PDB entry 3PCF | X-ray diffraction, 2.15 A resolution | chains M and Q of the 12 polymer chains in the assembly

# Chain M (and Q)
Molecule: Protocatechuate 3,4-dioxygenase beta chain
From: Pseudomonas putida
Notes: EC 1.13.11.3; chain Q of this document is another copy of the same molecule, construct and numbering; everything in this record applies to it too
Reference sequence: P00437 (PCXB_PSEPU); residues 301-538 here correspond to UniProt positions 2-239 (UniProt number = residue number - 299)
Sequence (238 residues; numbered 301 to 538; the number before each row is that of its first residue):
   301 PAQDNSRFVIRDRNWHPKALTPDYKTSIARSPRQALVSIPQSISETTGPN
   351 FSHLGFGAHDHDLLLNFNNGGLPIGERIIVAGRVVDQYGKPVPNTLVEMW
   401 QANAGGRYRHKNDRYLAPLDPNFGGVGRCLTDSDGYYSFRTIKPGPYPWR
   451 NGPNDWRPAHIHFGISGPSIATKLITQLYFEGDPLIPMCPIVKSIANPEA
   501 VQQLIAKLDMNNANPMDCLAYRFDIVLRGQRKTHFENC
Not modelled in the structure: 368-370, 537-538
Modified residues: Cys-429 (s,S-(2-hydroxyethyl)thiocysteine; CME)
Metal / ion sites: Fe ion: Tyr-408, Tyr-447, His-460, His-462 (together with 3-fluoro-4-hydroxybenzoic acid)
Residues lining bound ligands:
  - 3-fluoro-4-hydroxybenzoic acid (FHB), molecule 1: Leu-320, Pro-332, Arg-333
  - 3-fluoro-4-hydroxybenzoic acid (FHB), molecule 2: Leu-320, Pro-322, Ile-328, Arg-333
  - 3-fluoro-4-hydroxybenzoic acid (FHB), molecule 3: Tyr-324, Thr-326, Tyr-408, Tyr-447, Trp-449, Arg-457, His-460, His-462, Gln-477, Ile-491

# Interface between chain M and chain Q
Contacting residue pairs (15):
  His-361(M) with Phe-535(Q)
  Asp-362(M) with Phe-535(Q)
  Ile-379(M) with His-534(Q); Phe-535(Q), hydrophobic
  Ser-438(M) with Phe-535(Q)
  Arg-440(M) with Phe-535(Q)
  Asn-511(M) with Val-309(Q); Tyr-388(Q); Arg-531(Q), hydrogen bond (backbone-side chain)
  Asn-512(M) with Arg-531(Q); His-534(Q), hydrogen bond (backbone-side chain)
  Ala-513(M) with Arg-531(Q), hydrogen bond (backbone-side chain)
  Asn-514(M) with Arg-531(Q), hydrogen bond; His-534(Q), hydrogen bond (side chain-backbone); Phe-535(Q)
Also at the interface, not in a pair above, chain M (11 interface residues in all): Phe-439, Asp-517
Also at the interface, not in a pair above, chain Q (6 interface residues in all): Glu-536

# Summary
The interface between chain M and chain Q involves 11 residues on one side and 6 on the other, with 5 hydrogen
bonds. Among the polar pairs are Asn-511(M)/Arg-531(Q), Asn-512(M)/His-534(Q) and Ala-513(M)/Arg-531(Q). Chain
M binds 3 copies of 3-fluoro-4-hydroxybenzoic acid.
Chain M and chain Q are both Protocatechuate 3,4-dioxygenase beta chain (Pseudomonas putida); the structure,
Structure of protocatechuate 3,4-dioxygenase complexed with 3-fluro-4-hydroxybenzoate, was determined by X-ray
diffraction, deposited together with 3PCB, 3PCC, 3PCE, 3PCG, 3PCH and 3PCI.
